PDB entry 5H9T | X-ray diffraction, 2.89 A resolution | chains A and B

# Chain A (and B)
Name: NalD
Source organism: Pseudomonas aeruginosa (strain ATCC 15692 / PAO1 / 1C / PRS 101 / LMG 12228)
Notes: chain B of this document is another copy of the same molecule, construct and numbering; everything in this record applies to it too
UniProt: Q9HY46 (Q9HY46_PSEAE); residues 1-212 here = UniProt positions 1-212
Sequence (212 residues; each row starts with the number of its first residue):
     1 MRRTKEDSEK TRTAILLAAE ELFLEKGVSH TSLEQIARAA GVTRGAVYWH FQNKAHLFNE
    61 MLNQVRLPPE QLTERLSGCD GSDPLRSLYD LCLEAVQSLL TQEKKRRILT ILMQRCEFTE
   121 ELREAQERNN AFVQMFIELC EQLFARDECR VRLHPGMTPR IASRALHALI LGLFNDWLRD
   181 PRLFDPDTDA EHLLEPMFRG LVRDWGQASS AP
Disordered / not traced: 1-4, 78-81, 206-212 (chain B: 1-6, 78-81, 206-212)

# Chain A / chain B interface
Pairs across the interface (88):
  Lys26(A) - Thr119(B)
  Gly27(A) - Glu117(B)
  Gly27(A) - Thr119(B)
  Val28(A) - Glu117(B)  hydrogen bond (backbone-side chain)
  Ser29(A) - Ser29(B)  hydrogen bond
  Ser29(A) - His30(B)
  Ser29(A) - Glu117(B)  hydrogen bond (backbone-side chain)
  His30(A) - Ser29(B)
  His30(A) - Glu121(B)  salt bridge
  Gln114(A) - Glu117(B)
  Gln114(A) - Phe118(B)  hydrogen bond (backbone-backbone)
  Arg115(A) - Glu117(B)
  Arg115(A) - Phe118(B)
  Cys116(A) - Cys116(B)
  Cys116(A) - Glu117(B)
  Glu117(A) - Gly27(B)
  Glu117(A) - Val28(B)  hydrogen bond (side chain-backbone)
  Glu117(A) - Ser29(B)  hydrogen bond
  Glu117(A) - Gln114(B)
  Glu117(A) - Arg115(B)
  Glu117(A) - Cys116(B)
  Glu117(A) - Glu117(B)
  Phe118(A) - Gln114(B)  hydrogen bond (backbone-backbone)
  Phe118(A) - Arg115(B)  hydrogen bond (backbone-side chain)
  Thr119(A) - Lys26(B)
  Thr119(A) - Gly27(B)
  Glu121(A) - His30(B)  salt bridge
  Asn130(A) - Arg179(B)  hydrogen bond
  Val133(A) - Arg179(B)
  Gln134(A) - Asp180(B)  hydrogen bond
  Gln134(A) - Leu183(B)
  Ile137(A) - Leu183(B)  hydrophobic
  His154(A) - Arg199(B)
  Gly156(A) - His192(B)
  Arg160(A) - Asp189(B)  salt bridge
  Ile161(A) - Asp189(B)
  Ile161(A) - His192(B)
  Ile161(A) - Leu193(B)  hydrophobic
  Arg164(A) - Leu183(B)  hydrogen bond (side chain-backbone)
  Ala165(A) - Leu169(B)
  Ala165(A) - Leu193(B)
  His167(A) - Asp176(B)  salt bridge
  Ala168(A) - Ala168(B)
  Ala168(A) - Gly172(B)
  Ala168(A) - Leu173(B)
  Ala168(A) - Asp176(B)
  Leu169(A) - Ala165(B)
  Leu169(A) - Ala168(B)  hydrophobic
  Leu169(A) - Leu169(B)
  Leu169(A) - Met197(B)  hydrophobic
  Leu171(A) - Gly172(B)
  Leu171(A) - Asn175(B)
  Leu171(A) - Asp176(B)
  Gly172(A) - Ala168(B)
  Gly172(A) - Leu171(B)
  Gly172(A) - Gly172(B)
  Leu173(A) - Ala168(B)  hydrophobic
  Asn175(A) - Leu171(B)
  Asn175(A) - Asn175(B)
  Asp176(A) - His167(B)  salt bridge
  Asp176(A) - Ala168(B)
  Asp176(A) - Leu171(B)
  Arg179(A) - Asn130(B)  hydrogen bond
  Arg179(A) - Val133(B)
  Asp180(A) - Gln134(B)  hydrogen bond
  Leu183(A) - Gln134(B)
  Leu183(A) - Ile137(B)  hydrophobic
  Leu183(A) - Arg164(B)  hydrogen bond (backbone-side chain)
  Asp189(A) - Arg160(B)  salt bridge
  Asp189(A) - Ile161(B)
  His192(A) - Gly156(B)
  His192(A) - Met157(B)
  His192(A) - Ile161(B)
  Leu193(A) - Ile161(B)  hydrophobic
  Leu193(A) - Ala165(B)
  Pro196(A) - Met157(B)
  Pro196(A) - Pro196(B)
  Pro196(A) - Met197(B)  hydrophobic
  Pro196(A) - Gly200(B)
  Pro196(A) - Leu201(B)  hydrophobic
  Met197(A) - Leu169(B)  hydrophobic
  Met197(A) - Pro196(B)  hydrophobic
  Arg199(A) - His154(B)  hydrogen bond
  Arg199(A) - Gly200(B)
  Gly200(A) - Pro196(B)
  Gly200(A) - Arg199(B)
  Gly200(A) - Gly200(B)
  Leu201(A) - Pro196(B)  hydrophobic
Interface residues without a listed pair, chain A (45 interface residues in all): Asn129, Met157, Phe184, Glu195
Interface residues without a listed pair, chain B (43 interface residues in all): Phe184

# Overview
45 residues of chain A face 43 of chain B across their interface, with 15 hydrogen bonds and 6 salt bridges.
Polar contacts include His30(A)-Glu121(B), Arg160(A)-Asp189(B) and His167(A)-Asp176(B).
Chain A and chain B are both NalD (Pseudomonas aeruginosa (strain ATCC 15692 / PAO1 / 1C / PRS 101 / LMG
12228)); the structure, Crystal structure of native NalD at resolution of 2.9, the secondary repressor of
MexAB-OprM multidrug efflux ..., was determined by X-ray diffraction together with 5DAJ from the same study.
